8GPB - chain A; structure by X-ray diffraction, 2.20 A resolution.

# Chain A
Name: Glycogen phosphorylase B
Organism: Oryctolagus cuniculus
Notes: EC 2.4.1.1
Reference sequence: P00489 (PHS2_RABIT); residues 1-842 here = UniProt positions 1-842
Amino-acid sequence (842 residues; numbered 1 to 842; the number before each row is that of its first residue):
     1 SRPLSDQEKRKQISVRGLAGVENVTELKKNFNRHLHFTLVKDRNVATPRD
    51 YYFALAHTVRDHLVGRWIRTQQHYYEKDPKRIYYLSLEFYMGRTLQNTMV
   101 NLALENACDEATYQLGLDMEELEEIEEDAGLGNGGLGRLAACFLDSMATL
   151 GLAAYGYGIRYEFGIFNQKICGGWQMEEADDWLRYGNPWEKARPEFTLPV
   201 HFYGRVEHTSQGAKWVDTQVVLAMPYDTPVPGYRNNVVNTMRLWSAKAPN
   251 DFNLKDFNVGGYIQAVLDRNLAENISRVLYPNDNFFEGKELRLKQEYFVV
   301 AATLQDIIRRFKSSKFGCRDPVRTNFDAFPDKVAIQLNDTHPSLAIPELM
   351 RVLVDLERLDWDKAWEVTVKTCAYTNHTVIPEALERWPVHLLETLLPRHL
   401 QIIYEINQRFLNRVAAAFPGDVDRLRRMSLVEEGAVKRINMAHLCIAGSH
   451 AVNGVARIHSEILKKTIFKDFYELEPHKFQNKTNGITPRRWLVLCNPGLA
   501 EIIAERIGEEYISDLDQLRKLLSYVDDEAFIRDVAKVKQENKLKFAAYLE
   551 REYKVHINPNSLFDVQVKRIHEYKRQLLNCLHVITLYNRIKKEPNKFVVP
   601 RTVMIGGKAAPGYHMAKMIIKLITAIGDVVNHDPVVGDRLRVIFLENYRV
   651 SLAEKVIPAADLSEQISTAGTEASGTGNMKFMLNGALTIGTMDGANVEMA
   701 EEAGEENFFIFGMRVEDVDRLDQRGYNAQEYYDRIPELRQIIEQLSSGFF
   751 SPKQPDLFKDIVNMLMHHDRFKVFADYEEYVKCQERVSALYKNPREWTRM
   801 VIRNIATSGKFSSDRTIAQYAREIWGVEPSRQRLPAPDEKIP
Disordered / not traced: 1-10
Construct notes: conflict I380 (Leu in P00489)
UniProt features mapped onto this chain:
  - modified residue: S747 (Phosphoserine)
Glycans and other covalent adducts: pyridoxal phosphate (PLP) linked to K680
Ligand contacts:
  - adenosine monophosphate (AMP), molecule 1: N44, V45, Q71, Q72, Y75, R242, R309, R310
  - adenosine monophosphate (AMP), molecule 2: N282, D283, F285, E287, H571, A610, P611, G612, Y613
  - pyridoxal phosphate (PLP): Y90, G134, G135, R138, W491, V567, K568, K574, Y648, R649, V650, A653, E672, G675, T676, G677
From the paper describing this entry:
  - interface residues: H36, F37, D838
  - binding site for adenosine monophosphate: N44, Q72, Y75, N282, D283, F285, E287, R309, R310, P611, G612, Y613
  - conformationally variable residues (side-chain flip): R309

# In short
Bound to chain A: adenosine monophosphate. Pyridoxal phosphate is covalently linked to K680. From the paper: a
binding site for adenosine monophosphate at N44, Q72 and Y75 among others; interface residues H36, F37 and
D838.
Chain A is Glycogen phosphorylase B (Oryctolagus cuniculus); the structure, Structural mechanism for glycogen
phosphorylase control by phosphorylation and amp, was determined by X-ray diffraction together with 1GPA and
7GPB from the same study.
